8PM4 - chains A and B of the 4 polymer chains in the assembly; structure by electron microscopy, 2.93 A resolution.

Chain A:
Name: Transposase
From: Gordonia otitidis NBRC 100426
UniProtKB: H5TRP0 (H5TRP0_9ACTN); residue numbers follow UniProt; this construct covers 1-607
Chain sequence (614 residues; row label = number of the first residue in the row; numbers below 1 keep their minus sign (Ser-6 is residue -6)):
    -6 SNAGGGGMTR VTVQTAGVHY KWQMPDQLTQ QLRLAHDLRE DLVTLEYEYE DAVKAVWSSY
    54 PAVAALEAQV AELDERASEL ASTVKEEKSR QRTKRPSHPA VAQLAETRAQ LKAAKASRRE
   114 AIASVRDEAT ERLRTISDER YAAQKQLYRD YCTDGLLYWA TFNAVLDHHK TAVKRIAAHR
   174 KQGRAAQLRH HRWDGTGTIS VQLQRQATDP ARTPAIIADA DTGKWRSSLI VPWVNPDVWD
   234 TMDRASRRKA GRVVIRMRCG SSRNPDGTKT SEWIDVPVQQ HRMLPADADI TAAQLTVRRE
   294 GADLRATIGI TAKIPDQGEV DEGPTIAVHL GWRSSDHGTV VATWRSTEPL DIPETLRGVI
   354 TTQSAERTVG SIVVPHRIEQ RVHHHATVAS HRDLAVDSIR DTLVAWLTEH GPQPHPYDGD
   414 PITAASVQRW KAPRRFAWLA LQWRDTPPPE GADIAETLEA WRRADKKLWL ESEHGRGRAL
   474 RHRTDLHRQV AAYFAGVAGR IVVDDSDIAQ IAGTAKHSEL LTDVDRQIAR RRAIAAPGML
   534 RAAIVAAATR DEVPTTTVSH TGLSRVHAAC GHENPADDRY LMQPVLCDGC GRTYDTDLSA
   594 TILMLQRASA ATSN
Unresolved in the structure: -6 to 0, 605-607
Sequence notes: expression tag (-6 to 0)
Cystine bridges: Cys563-Cys580
Curated features (UniProtKB/Swiss-Prot):
  - region: Met1 to Gln16 (Wedge domain (WED-N)), Ser552 to Asp588 (Target nucleic-acid binding (TNB)), Thr589 to Asn607 (RuvC-II)
  - binding site (Zn(2+)): His560, Cys563, Cys580, Cys583
  - binding site (Mg(2+)): Asp590
What the authors report for this chain:
  - catalytic residues: His322, Asp497, Asp590
  - binding site for DNA oligoduplex, non-target strand, chain D: Tyr134, Asn156
  - binding site for DNA oligoduplex, target strand, chain C: Asn156

Chain B:
Molecule: crRNA, chain B
Sequence (58 nucleotides; each row starts with the number of its first residue; numbers below 1 keep their minus sign (G-37 is residue -37)):
   -37 GGGUGUCAAC GCCAGCGCGG AGGCGUCAAA UCCGCGACAG UUGACCCAAC GUCGCCGG
Unresolved in the structure: -37 to -32

How chain A and chain B interact:
Contacting residue pairs - 105 pairs, chain A then chain B:
  Val4(A) - A1(B)  base contact
  Thr5(A) - A1(B)  sugar contact
  Val6(A) - A1(B)  hydrogen bond to the sugar
  Val6(A) - G2(B)  sugar contact
  Thr8(A) - G2(B)  sugar contact
  Gly10(A) - G-23(B)  sugar contact
  His12(A) - A-24(B)  stacking on the base
  Tyr13(A) - C-25(B)  hydrogen bond to the sugar
  Tyr13(A) - A-24(B)  sugar contact
  Tyr13(A) - A-9(B)  base contact
  Tyr13(A) - U-7(B)  hydrogen bond to the phosphate
  Lys14(A) - U-7(B)  salt bridge to the phosphate
  Arg32(A) - G5(B)  hydrogen bond to the phosphate
  Arg32(A) - A6(B)  salt bridge to the phosphate
  Ser82(A) - G16(B)  base contact
  Ser82(A) - C17(B)  base contact
  Arg83(A) - C17(B)  hydrogen bond to the phosphate
  Arg83(A) - C18(B)  salt bridge to the phosphate
  Arg85(A) - C18(B)  hydrogen bond to the sugar
  His161(A) - U3(B)  hydrogen bond to the base
  His161(A) - U4(B)  sugar contact
  Ala165(A) - G5(B)  sugar contact
  Arg168(A) - G5(B)  base contact
  Ile169(A) - A6(B)  sugar contact
  His172(A) - A6(B)  sugar contact
  Ala178(A) - C7(B)  sugar contact
  Ala179(A) - A6(B)  sugar contact
  Gln180(A) - A6(B)  phosphate contact
  Gln180(A) - C7(B)  phosphate contact
  Leu181(A) - A6(B)  phosphate contact
  Arg182(A) - A6(B)  hydrogen bond to the phosphate
  Arg182(A) - C7(B)  salt bridge to the phosphate
  His184(A) - G5(B)  phosphate contact
  His184(A) - A6(B)  salt bridge to the phosphate
  Asp236(A) - G-4(B)  phosphate contact
  Arg237(A) - G-4(B)  phosphate contact
  Arg237(A) - C-3(B)  base contact
  Arg237(A) - G-2(B)  hydrogen bond to the base
  Arg237(A) - A-1(B)  base contact
  Ala238(A) - C-5(B)  phosphate contact
  Ala238(A) - G-4(B)  phosphate contact
  Arg241(A) - C-5(B)  salt bridge to the phosphate
  Arg241(A) - G-4(B)  salt bridge to the phosphate
  Arg245(A) - A-24(B)  hydrogen bond to the sugar
  Arg245(A) - C-6(B)  salt bridge to the phosphate
  Pro270(A) - A-24(B)  base contact
  Val271(A) - A-24(B)  base contact
  Gln272(A) - A-24(B)  hydrogen bond to the sugar
  Gln272(A) - G-23(B)  base contact
  His274(A) - G-23(B)  stacking on the base
  His274(A) - C0(B)  base contact
  Arg275(A) - C0(B)  base contact
  Arg275(A) - A1(B)  salt bridge to the phosphate
  Gln287(A) - U3(B)  sugar contact
  Thr289(A) - U3(B)  sugar contact
  Arg298(A) - C-26(B)  phosphate contact
  Arg298(A) - C-25(B)  salt bridge to the phosphate
  Arg374(A) - C-20(B)  salt bridge to the phosphate
  Ala379(A) - A11(B)  sugar contact
  Ala379(A) - C12(B)  sugar contact
  Ala382(A) - C12(B)  hydrogen bond to the sugar
  Ser383(A) - C12(B)  phosphate contact
  Ser383(A) - G13(B)  hydrogen bond to the phosphate
  Asp386(A) - C12(B)  hydrogen bond to the sugar
  Asp386(A) - G13(B)  sugar contact
  Leu387(A) - G13(B)  phosphate contact
  Arg437(A) - C-11(B)  base contact
  Arg455(A) - C-11(B)  salt bridge to the phosphate
  Arg456(A) - U-12(B)  salt bridge to the phosphate
  Lys459(A) - U-12(B)  sugar contact
  Lys459(A) - C-11(B)  salt bridge to the phosphate
  Lys460(A) - G-13(B)  base contact
  Leu463(A) - U-12(B)  base contact
  Glu464(A) - C-28(B)  base contact
  Glu464(A) - G-13(B)  base contact
  His467(A) - G-27(B)  phosphate contact
  His467(A) - C-26(B)  sugar contact
  Gly468(A) - G-27(B)  sugar contact
  Arg471(A) - G-27(B)  salt bridge to the phosphate
  Arg471(A) - C-26(B)  salt bridge to the phosphate
  Arg471(A) - G-21(B)  phosphate contact
  Arg471(A) - C-20(B)  salt bridge to the phosphate
  Arg474(A) - C-22(B)  hydrogen bond to the phosphate
  Arg474(A) - G-21(B)  salt bridge to the phosphate
  His475(A) - G-21(B)  hydrogen bond to the sugar
  His475(A) - C-20(B)  sugar contact
  Asp478(A) - G-21(B)  sugar contact
  Asp478(A) - G-2(B)  hydrogen bond to the base
  Arg481(A) - A-1(B)  sugar contact
  Arg481(A) - C0(B)  sugar contact
  Arg481(A) - G2(B)  salt bridge to the phosphate
  Gln482(A) - G-2(B)  sugar contact
  Ala485(A) - A-1(B)  phosphate contact
  Ala485(A) - C0(B)  phosphate contact
  Ala505(A) - C8(B)  sugar contact
  Ala505(A) - C9(B)  sugar contact
  Gly506(A) - C8(B)  sugar contact
  Lys509(A) - C9(B)  phosphate contact
  Arg519(A) - A10(B)  salt bridge to the phosphate
  Arg519(A) - A11(B)  salt bridge to the phosphate
  Ala522(A) - C9(B)  phosphate contact
  Ala522(A) - A10(B)  sugar contact
  Arg523(A) - A11(B)  sugar contact
  Arg543(A) - C0(B)  salt bridge to the phosphate
  Arg543(A) - A1(B)  salt bridge to the phosphate
Other interface residues (no listed pair), chain A (69 interface residues in all): Gly190, Thr191, Thr300, Asp518
Other interface residues (no listed pair), chain B (40 interface residues in all): A-8, U14, G19

Summary:
69 residues of chain A and 40 residues of chain B are in contact; the contacts include 17 hydrogen bonds, 23
salt bridges and 2 aromatic stacking contacts. Polar pairs include His161(A)-U3(B), Arg237(A)-G-2(B) and
Asp478(A)-G-2(B). The paper reports catalytic residues His322(A), Asp497(A) and Asp590(A); a binding site for
DNA oligoduplex, non-target strand, chain D at Tyr134(A) and Asn156(A).
Chain A is Transposase (Gordonia otitidis NBRC 100426) and chain B is crRNA, chain B; the structure, Cryo-EM
structure of the Cas12m-crRNA-target DNA complex, was determined by electron microscopy.
